9JYY - chains J and K of the 28 polymer chains in the assembly; structure by electron microscopy, 3.00 A resolution.

Chain J (and K):
Name: Peptidoglycan transglycosylase gp16
Organism: Escherichia phage T7
Notes: EC 4.2.2.-; chain K of this document is another copy of the same molecule, construct and numbering; everything in this record applies to it too
Reference sequence: P03726 (EXLYS_BPT7); residues 1-1318 here = UniProt positions 1-1318
Sequence (1318 residues; each row starts with the number of its first residue):
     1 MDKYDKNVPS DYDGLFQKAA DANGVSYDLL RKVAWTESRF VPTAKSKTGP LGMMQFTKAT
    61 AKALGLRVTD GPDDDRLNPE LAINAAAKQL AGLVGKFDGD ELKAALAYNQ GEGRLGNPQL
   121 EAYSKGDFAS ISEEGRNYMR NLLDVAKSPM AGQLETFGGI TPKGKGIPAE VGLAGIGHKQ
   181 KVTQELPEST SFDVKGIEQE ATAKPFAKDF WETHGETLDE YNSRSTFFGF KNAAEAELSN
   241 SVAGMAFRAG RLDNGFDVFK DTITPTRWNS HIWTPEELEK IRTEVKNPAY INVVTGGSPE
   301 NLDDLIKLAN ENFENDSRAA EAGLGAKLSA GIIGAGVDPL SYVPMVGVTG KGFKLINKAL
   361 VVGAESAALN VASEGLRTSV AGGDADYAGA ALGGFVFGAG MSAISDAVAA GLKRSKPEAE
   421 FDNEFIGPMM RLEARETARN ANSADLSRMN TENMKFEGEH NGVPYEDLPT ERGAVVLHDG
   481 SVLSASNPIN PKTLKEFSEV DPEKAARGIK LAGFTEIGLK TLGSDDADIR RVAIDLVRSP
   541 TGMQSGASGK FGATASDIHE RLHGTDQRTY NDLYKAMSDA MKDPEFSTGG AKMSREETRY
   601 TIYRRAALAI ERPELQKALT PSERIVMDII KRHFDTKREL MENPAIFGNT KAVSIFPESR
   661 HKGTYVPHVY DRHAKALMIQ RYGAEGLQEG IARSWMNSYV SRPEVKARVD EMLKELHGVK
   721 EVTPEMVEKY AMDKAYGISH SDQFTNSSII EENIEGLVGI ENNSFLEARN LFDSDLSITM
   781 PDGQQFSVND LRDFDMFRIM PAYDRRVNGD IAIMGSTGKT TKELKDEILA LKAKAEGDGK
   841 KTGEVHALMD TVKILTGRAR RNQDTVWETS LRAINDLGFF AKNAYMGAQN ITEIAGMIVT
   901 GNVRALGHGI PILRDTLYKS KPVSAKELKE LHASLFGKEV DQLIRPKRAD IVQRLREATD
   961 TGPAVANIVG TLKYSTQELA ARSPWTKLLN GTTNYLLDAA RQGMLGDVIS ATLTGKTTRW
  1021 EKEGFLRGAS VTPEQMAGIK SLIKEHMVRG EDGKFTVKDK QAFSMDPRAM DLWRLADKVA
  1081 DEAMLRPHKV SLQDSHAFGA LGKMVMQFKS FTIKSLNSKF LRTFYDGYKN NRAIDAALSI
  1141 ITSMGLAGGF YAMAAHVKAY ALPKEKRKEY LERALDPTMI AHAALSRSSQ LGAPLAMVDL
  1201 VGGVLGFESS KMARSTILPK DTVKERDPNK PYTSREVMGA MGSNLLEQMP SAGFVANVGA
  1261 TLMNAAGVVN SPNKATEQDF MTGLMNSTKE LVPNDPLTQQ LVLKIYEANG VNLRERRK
Disordered / not traced: 1-7, 158-221, 1210-1232, 1318
Curated features (UniProtKB/Swiss-Prot):
  - region: Arg-1314 to Lys-1318 (Essential for viral DNA translocation)
  - active site: Glu-37

Interface between chain J and chain K:
Contacting residue pairs - 145 pairs, chain J then chain K:
  Lys-354(J) / Glu-300(K)
  Val-362(J) / Gly-95(K)
  Val-362(J) / Lys-96(K)
  Val-362(J) / Asp-98(K)
  Gly-363(J) / Gly-95(K)  hydrogen bond (backbone-backbone)
  Gly-363(J) / Asp-98(K)
  Ser-366(J) / Pro-265(K)  hydrogen bond (side chain-backbone)
  Ser-366(J) / Thr-266(K)
  Ser-366(J) / Arg-267(K)
  Ala-367(J) / Pro-265(K)  hydrophobic
  Ala-367(J) / Ser-270(K)
  Leu-369(J) / Asn-23(K)
  Leu-369(J) / Gly-24(K)
  Asn-370(J) / Glu-978(K)
  Asn-370(J) / Leu-979(K)  hydrogen bond (side chain-backbone)
  Asn-370(J) / Ala-980(K)  hydrogen bond (side chain-backbone)
  Val-371(J) / Ile-272(K)  hydrophobic
  Val-371(J) / Gln-977(K)
  Val-371(J) / Glu-978(K)  hydrogen bond (backbone-backbone)
  Val-371(J) / Arg-982(K)
  Ala-372(J) / Glu-978(K)  hydrogen bond (backbone-backbone)
  Ala-372(J) / Leu-979(K)  hydrophobic
  Glu-374(J) / Ser-270(K)
  Glu-374(J) / His-271(K)
  Glu-374(J) / Ile-272(K)
  Arg-377(J) / Glu-978(K)  salt bridge
  Ala-381(J) / Glu-276(K)
  Gly-382(J) / Glu-276(K)  hydrogen bond (backbone-side chain)
  Asn-450(J) / Glu-112(K)
  Asn-450(J) / Asn-117(K)
  Glu-452(J) / Glu-112(K)  hydrogen bond (side chain-backbone)
  Asn-453(J) / Arg-114(K)
  Glu-459(J) / Arg-67(K)  salt bridge
  Gly-462(J) / Arg-67(K)
  Pro-464(J) / Arg-67(K)
  His-478(J) / Leu-64(K)  hydrogen bond (side chain-backbone)
  Asp-479(J) / Leu-64(K)
  Arg-538(J) / Thr-779(K)
  Arg-538(J) / Met-780(K)
  Arg-538(J) / Pro-781(K)
  Arg-538(J) / Gly-783(K)
  Ala-547(J) / Pro-781(K)
  Lys-550(J) / Pro-781(K)
  Phe-551(J) / Gly-686(K)
  Phe-551(J) / Glu-689(K)
  Phe-551(J) / Arg-693(K)
  Phe-551(J) / Ile-778(K)
  Phe-551(J) / Thr-779(K)
  Phe-551(J) / Met-780(K)  hydrophobic
  Phe-551(J) / Pro-781(K)
  Gly-552(J) / Thr-779(K)  hydrogen bond (backbone-side chain)
  Ala-553(J) / Thr-779(K)  hydrogen bond (backbone-side chain)
  Arg-561(J) / Thr-779(K)
  Arg-561(J) / Gln-785(K)
  Asn-643(J) / Val-700(K)
  Asn-643(J) / Ser-701(K)
  Ala-645(J) / Asn-697(K)
  Ala-645(J) / Val-700(K)
  Ile-646(J) / Asn-697(K)  hydrogen bond (backbone-side chain)
  Ile-646(J) / Ser-701(K)
  Ile-646(J) / Leu-776(K)  hydrophobic
  Phe-647(J) / Asn-697(K)
  Gly-648(J) / Ile-778(K)
  Ala-873(J) / Leu-972(K)
  Asp-876(J) / Gly-970(K)
  Asp-876(J) / Thr-971(K)  hydrogen bond (side chain-backbone)
  Asp-876(J) / Leu-972(K)  hydrogen bond (side chain-backbone)
  Asp-876(J) / Tyr-974(K)  hydrogen bond (backbone-side chain)
  Leu-877(J) / Leu-972(K)  hydrophobic
  Leu-877(J) / Tyr-974(K)
  Phe-879(J) / Leu-64(K)
  Phe-879(J) / Val-68(K)  hydrophobic
  Phe-880(J) / Gly-962(K)
  Phe-880(J) / Val-965(K)  hydrophobic
  Phe-880(J) / Ala-966(K)  hydrophobic
  Phe-880(J) / Tyr-974(K)
  Phe-880(J) / Leu-979(K)  hydrophobic
  Ala-881(J) / Tyr-974(K)
  Val-1237(J) / Ala-964(K)  hydrophobic
  Val-1237(J) / Ile-968(K)  hydrophobic
  Met-1238(J) / Ser-1030(K)
  Gly-1239(J) / Arg-681(K)
  Ala-1240(J) / Gln-784(K)
  Met-1241(J) / Ala-958(K)
  Met-1241(J) / Pro-963(K)
  Met-1241(J) / Ala-964(K)
  Met-1241(J) / Asn-967(K)  hydrogen bond
  Gly-1242(J) / Arg-681(K)  hydrogen bond (backbone-side chain)
  Ser-1243(J) / Arg-681(K)
  Ser-1243(J) / Gln-784(K)  hydrogen bond
  Ser-1243(J) / Gln-785(K)
  Asn-1244(J) / Asn-967(K)
  Asn-1244(J) / Thr-976(K)
  Leu-1245(J) / Leu-677(K)  hydrophobic
  Leu-1245(J) / Ile-951(K)
  Leu-1245(J) / Arg-954(K)
  Leu-1245(J) / Leu-955(K)
  Leu-1245(J) / Ala-958(K)  hydrophobic
  Leu-1246(J) / Ala-674(K)  hydrophobic
  Leu-1246(J) / Leu-677(K)  hydrophobic
  Leu-1246(J) / Met-678(K)  hydrophobic
  Leu-1246(J) / Asp-790(K)
  Leu-1246(J) / Arg-948(K)
  Leu-1246(J) / Ile-951(K)  hydrophobic
  Glu-1247(J) / Asp-790(K)
  Gln-1248(J) / Tyr-600(K)  hydrogen bond
  Gln-1248(J) / Arg-604(K)
  Gln-1248(J) / Leu-608(K)
  Gln-1248(J) / Asn-789(K)
  Gln-1248(J) / Asp-790(K)  hydrogen bond (backbone-side chain)
  Gln-1248(J) / Arg-792(K)
  Gln-1248(J) / Phe-794(K)
  Gln-1248(J) / Arg-948(K)
  Gln-1248(J) / Asp-950(K)
  Pro-1250(J) / Leu-615(K)  hydrophobic
  Gly-1253(J) / Arg-604(K)
  Gly-1253(J) / Arg-605(K)  hydrogen bond (backbone-side chain)
  Phe-1254(J) / Arg-605(K)
  Phe-1254(J) / Leu-615(K)  hydrophobic
  Phe-1254(J) / Ala-618(K)  hydrophobic
  Phe-1254(J) / Leu-619(K)  hydrophobic
  Val-1255(J) / Pro-275(K)  hydrophobic
  Val-1255(J) / Glu-585(K)
  Val-1255(J) / Arg-605(K)
  Ala-1256(J) / Pro-275(K)
  Ala-1266(J) / Leu-776(K)  hydrophobic
  Val-1269(J) / Ser-777(K)
  Val-1269(J) / Gln-785(K)
  Asn-1270(J) / Asp-775(K)
  Asn-1270(J) / Ser-777(K)  hydrogen bond
  Asn-1270(J) / Gln-785(K)
  Ser-1271(J) / Gln-785(K)  hydrogen bond (backbone-side chain)
  Pro-1272(J) / Lys-973(K)
  Lys-1274(J) / Gly-970(K)
  Lys-1274(J) / Thr-971(K)  hydrogen bond (side chain-backbone)
  Lys-1274(J) / Leu-972(K)  hydrogen bond (side chain-backbone)
  Lys-1274(J) / Lys-973(K)
  Ala-1275(J) / Leu-972(K)
  Ala-1275(J) / Lys-973(K)  hydrogen bond (backbone-backbone)
  Thr-1276(J) / Leu-972(K)
  Thr-1276(J) / Lys-973(K)
  Glu-1277(J) / Leu-972(K)
  Glu-1277(J) / Tyr-974(K)
  Glu-1277(J) / Glu-978(K)
  Phe-1280(J) / Leu-972(K)  hydrophobic
Also at the interface, not in a pair above, chain J (80 interface residues in all): Val-380, Gly-383, Ala-444, Phe-456, Gly-546, Ser-548, Gly-549, Thr-650, Arg-872, Glu-1236, Met-1249, Ala-1252, Val-1258, Asn-1264
Also at the interface, not in a pair above, chain K (92 interface residues in all): Thr-60, Ala-63, Gly-65, Leu-66, Gly-111, Gly-113, Leu-278, Glu-279, Glu-614, Tyr-682, Gly-690, Met-696, Arg-702, Glu-728, Ala-981

In short:
Chain J and chain K form an interface of 80 and 92 residues respectively, with 26 hydrogen bonds and 2 salt
bridges. Among the polar pairs are Arg-377(J)/Glu-978(K), Glu-459(J)/Arg-67(K) and Ser-366(J)/Pro-265(K).
UniProt lists active-site residue Glu-37(J) on chain J.
Both chains are Peptidoglycan transglycosylase gp16 (Escherichia phage T7). Entry 9JYY (core proteins of
mature T7) was determined by electron microscopy, deposited together with 9JYZ and 9JZ0.
